Entry 1PA6 (X-ray diffraction, 2.45 A resolution); this record covers chains D and B of the 5 polymer chains in the assembly.

# Chain D
Molecule: 12-nt DNA strand
Notes: engineered mutation(s): G10A
Sequence (12 nucleotides; each row starts with the number of its first residue):
     1 GGGGTTTTGAGG

# Chain B
Name: Telomere-binding protein beta subunit
Source organism: Sterkiella nova
Notes: fragment: 28 kda n-terminal core
Reference sequence: P16458 (TEBB_OXYNO); residues 9-224 here = UniProt positions 9-224
Sequence (216 residues; each row starts with the number of its first residue):
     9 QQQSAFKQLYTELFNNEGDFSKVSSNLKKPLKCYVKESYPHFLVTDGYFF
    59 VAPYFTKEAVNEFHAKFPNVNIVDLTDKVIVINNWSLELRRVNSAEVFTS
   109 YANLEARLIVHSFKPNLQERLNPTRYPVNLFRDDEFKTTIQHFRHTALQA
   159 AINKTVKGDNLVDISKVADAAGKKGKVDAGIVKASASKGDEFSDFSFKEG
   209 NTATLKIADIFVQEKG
UniProt features mapped onto this chain:
  - natural variant: Ala-110 (A110S: In MAC-41S)

# Interface between chain D and chain B
Residue-residue contacts (12; chain D residue first):
  DG4(D) / Tyr-134(B)  stacking on the base
  DT5(D) / Tyr-134(B)  phosphate contact
  DT6(D) / Glu-45(B)  base contact
  DG9(D) / Glu-45(B)  hydrogen bond to the base
  DG9(D) / His-49(B)  base contact
  DG9(D) / Leu-51(B)  base contact
  DG9(D) / Phe-106(B)  sugar contact
  DA10(D) / Ser-102(B)  base contact
  DA10(D) / Phe-106(B)  phosphate contact
  DA10(D) / Tyr-109(B)  base contact
  DA10(D) / Arg-140(B)  salt bridge to the phosphate
  DA10(D) / Lys-145(B)  base contact
Interface residues without a listed pair, chain B (12 interface residues in all): Lys-44, Pro-48, Asn-137

# Overview
Chain D and chain B form an interface of 5 and 12 residues respectively, with 1 hydrogen bond, 1 salt bridge
and 1 aromatic stacking contact. Polar contacts include DG9(D)/Glu-45(B) and DA10(D)/Arg-140(B).
Chain D is a 12-nt DNA strand and chain B is Telomere-binding protein beta subunit (Sterkiella nova); the
structure, Crystal structure of the OXYTRICHA nova telomere end-binding protein complexed with noncognate
ssDNA GGGGTTTTGAGG, was determined by X-ray diffraction together with 1PH1, 1PH2, 1PH3, 1PH5, 1PH6, 1PH7 and 3
further entries from the same study.
